8CRQ - chains C and E of the 4 polymer chains in the assembly; structure by electron microscopy, 3.20 A resolution.

== Chain C (and E) ==
Molecule: Band 3 anion transport protein
Source organism: Homo sapiens
Notes: chain E of this document is another copy of the same molecule, construct and numbering; everything in this record applies to it too
Reference sequence: P02730 (B3AT_HUMAN); numbering as in UniProt (aligned over 1-911)
Sequence (911 residues; each row starts with the number of its first residue):
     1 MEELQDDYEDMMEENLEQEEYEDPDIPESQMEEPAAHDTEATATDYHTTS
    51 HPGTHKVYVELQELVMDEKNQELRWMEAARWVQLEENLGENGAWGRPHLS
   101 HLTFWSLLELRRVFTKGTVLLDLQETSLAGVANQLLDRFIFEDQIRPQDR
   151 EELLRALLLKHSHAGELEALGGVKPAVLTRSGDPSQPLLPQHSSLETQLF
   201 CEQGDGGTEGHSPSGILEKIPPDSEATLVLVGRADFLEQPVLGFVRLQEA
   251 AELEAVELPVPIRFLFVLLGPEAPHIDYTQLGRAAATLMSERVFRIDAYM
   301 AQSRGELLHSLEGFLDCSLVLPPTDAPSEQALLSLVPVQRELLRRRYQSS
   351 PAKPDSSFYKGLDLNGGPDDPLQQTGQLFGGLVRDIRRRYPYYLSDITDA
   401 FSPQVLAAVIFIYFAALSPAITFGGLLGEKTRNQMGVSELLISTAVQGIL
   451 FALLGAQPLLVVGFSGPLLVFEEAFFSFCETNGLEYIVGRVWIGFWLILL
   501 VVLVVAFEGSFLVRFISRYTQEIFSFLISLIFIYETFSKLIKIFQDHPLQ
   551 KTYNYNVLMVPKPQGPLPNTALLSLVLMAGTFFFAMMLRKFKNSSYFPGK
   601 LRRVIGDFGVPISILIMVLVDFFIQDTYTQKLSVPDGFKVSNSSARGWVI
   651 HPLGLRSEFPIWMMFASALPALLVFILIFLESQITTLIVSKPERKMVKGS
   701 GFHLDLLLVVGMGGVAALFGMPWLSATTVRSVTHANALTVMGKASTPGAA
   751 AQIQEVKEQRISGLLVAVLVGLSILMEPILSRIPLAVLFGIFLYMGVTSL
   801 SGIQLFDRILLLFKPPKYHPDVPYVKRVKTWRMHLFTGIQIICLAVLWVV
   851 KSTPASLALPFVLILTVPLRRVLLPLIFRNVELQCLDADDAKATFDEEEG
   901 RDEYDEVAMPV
Disordered / not traced: 1-370, 744-750, 895-911
Curated features (UniProtKB/Swiss-Prot):
  - region: E13 to M31 (Microbial infection: Interaction with P.falciparum (isolate K1) FBPA), A176 to S185 (Interaction with ANK1)
  - site: K590 (Important for anion transport), E681 (Important for anion-proton cotransport)
  - modified residue: M1 (N-acetylmethionine), Y8 (Phosphotyrosine), Y21 (Phosphotyrosine), Y46 (Phosphotyrosine), S185 (Phosphoserine), S350 (Phosphoserine), Y359 (Phosphotyrosine), Y904 (Phosphotyrosine)
  - lipidation: C843 (S-palmitoyl cysteine)
  - glycosylation: N642 (N-linked (GlcNAc...) (complex) asparagine)
  - natural variant: E40 (E40K: Found in patients with hemolytic anemia; uncertain significance), K56 (K56E: In Di(a)/Memphis-II antigen), E90 (E90K: In SPH4), G130 (G130R: In SPH4), P147 (P147S: In SPH4), A285 (A285D: In SPH4), P327 (P327R: In SPH4), A400 to A408 (deletion: In SAO and DRTA4), E429 (E429D: In NFLD+ antigen), R432 (R432W: In ELO antigen), T444 (T444N: In DRTA4), G455 (G455E: In SPH4; G455R: In SPH4), 40 further natural variant entries in UniProt
  - mutagenesis: E85 (E85A/R: Impairs expression at the cell membrane), R283 (R283A/E/S: Impairs expression at the cell membrane), N642 (N642D: Loss of N-glycosylation site), E681 (E681Q: Impairs expression at the cell membrane)
Glycans and other covalent adducts: N-acetylglucosamine (NAG) linked to N642
Small-molecule neighbours:
  - PIO ([(2R)-2-octanoyloxy-3-[oxidanyl-[(1R,2R,3S,4R,5R,6S)-2,3,6-tris(oxidanyl)-4,5-diphosphonooxy-cyclohexyl]oxy-phosphoryl]oxy-propyl] octanoate), molecule 1: F597, P598, G599, L601, R602, R603
  - PIO, molecule 2: L812, F813, K814, P815, P816, K817, Y818
What the authors report for this chain:
  - post-translational modification sites: Y8 (citing earlier work)

== How chain C and chain E interact ==
Residue-residue contacts - 45 pairs, chain C then chain E:
  L549(C) - N569(E)
  L549(C) - I624(E)  hydrophobic
  L549(C) - D626(E)
  L549(C) - T627(E)
  Q550(C) - N569(E)
  Q550(C) - D626(E)
  K551(C) - D626(E)
  Y553(C) - P568(E)  hydrophobic
  Y553(C) - N569(E)  hydrogen bond
  Y555(C) - T552(E)
  P568(C) - P568(E)  hydrophobic
  P568(C) - N569(E)
  N569(C) - L549(E)
  N569(C) - Y553(E)  hydrogen bond
  N569(C) - P568(E)
  N569(C) - N569(E)  hydrogen bond (backbone-side chain)
  N569(C) - L572(E)
  L572(C) - N569(E)
  L572(C) - L572(E)  hydrophobic
  L572(C) - L573(E)
  L573(C) - L572(E)
  V576(C) - V576(E)  hydrophobic
  S595(C) - K814(E)
  S595(C) - P815(E)
  S595(C) - Y818(E)
  Y596(C) - L810(E)
  Y596(C) - F813(E)
  Y596(C) - K814(E)
  F597(C) - F813(E)  hydrogen bond (backbone-backbone)
  F597(C) - P815(E)
  R602(C) - Y818(E)
  I624(C) - L549(E)  hydrophobic
  D626(C) - L549(E)
  D626(C) - Q550(E)
  D626(C) - K551(E)
  T627(C) - L549(E)
  L810(C) - Y596(E)
  F813(C) - Y596(E)
  F813(C) - F597(E)  hydrogen bond (backbone-backbone)
  K814(C) - S595(E)
  K814(C) - Y596(E)
  P815(C) - S595(E)
  P815(C) - F597(E)
  Y818(C) - S595(E)
  Y818(C) - R602(E)
Also at the interface, not in a pair above, chain C (24 interface residues in all): T552, L575
Also at the interface, not in a pair above, chain E (24 interface residues in all): Y555, L575

== In short ==
Chain C and chain E each contribute 24 residues to their interface, with 5 hydrogen bonds. Polar pairs include
Y553(C)-N569(E), N569(C)-N569(E) and F597(C)-F813(E). Chain C binds compound PIO. N-acetylglucosamine is
covalently linked to N642(C). Curated annotation (UniProt) lists 4 mutagenesis sites on chain C. The paper
reports a modification site at Y8(C).
Chain C and chain E are both Band 3 anion transport protein (Homo sapiens); the structure, Local refinement of
Band 3-I transmembrane domains, class 1 of erythrocyte ankyrin-1 complex, was determined by electron
microscopy, deposited together with 7UZ3, 7UZQ, 7UZU, 7V07, 7V0K, 7V0M and 10 further entries.
